PDB entry 3PO3 | X-ray diffraction, 3.30 A resolution | chains A and F of the 16 polymer chains in the assembly

# Chain A
Name: DNA-directed RNA polymerase II subunit RPB1
Source organism: Saccharomyces cerevisiae
Notes: EC 2.7.7.6
UniProt: P04050 (RPB1_YEAST); residue numbers follow UniProt; this construct covers 1-1733
Sequence (1733 residues; numbered 1 to 1733; the number before each row is that of its first residue):
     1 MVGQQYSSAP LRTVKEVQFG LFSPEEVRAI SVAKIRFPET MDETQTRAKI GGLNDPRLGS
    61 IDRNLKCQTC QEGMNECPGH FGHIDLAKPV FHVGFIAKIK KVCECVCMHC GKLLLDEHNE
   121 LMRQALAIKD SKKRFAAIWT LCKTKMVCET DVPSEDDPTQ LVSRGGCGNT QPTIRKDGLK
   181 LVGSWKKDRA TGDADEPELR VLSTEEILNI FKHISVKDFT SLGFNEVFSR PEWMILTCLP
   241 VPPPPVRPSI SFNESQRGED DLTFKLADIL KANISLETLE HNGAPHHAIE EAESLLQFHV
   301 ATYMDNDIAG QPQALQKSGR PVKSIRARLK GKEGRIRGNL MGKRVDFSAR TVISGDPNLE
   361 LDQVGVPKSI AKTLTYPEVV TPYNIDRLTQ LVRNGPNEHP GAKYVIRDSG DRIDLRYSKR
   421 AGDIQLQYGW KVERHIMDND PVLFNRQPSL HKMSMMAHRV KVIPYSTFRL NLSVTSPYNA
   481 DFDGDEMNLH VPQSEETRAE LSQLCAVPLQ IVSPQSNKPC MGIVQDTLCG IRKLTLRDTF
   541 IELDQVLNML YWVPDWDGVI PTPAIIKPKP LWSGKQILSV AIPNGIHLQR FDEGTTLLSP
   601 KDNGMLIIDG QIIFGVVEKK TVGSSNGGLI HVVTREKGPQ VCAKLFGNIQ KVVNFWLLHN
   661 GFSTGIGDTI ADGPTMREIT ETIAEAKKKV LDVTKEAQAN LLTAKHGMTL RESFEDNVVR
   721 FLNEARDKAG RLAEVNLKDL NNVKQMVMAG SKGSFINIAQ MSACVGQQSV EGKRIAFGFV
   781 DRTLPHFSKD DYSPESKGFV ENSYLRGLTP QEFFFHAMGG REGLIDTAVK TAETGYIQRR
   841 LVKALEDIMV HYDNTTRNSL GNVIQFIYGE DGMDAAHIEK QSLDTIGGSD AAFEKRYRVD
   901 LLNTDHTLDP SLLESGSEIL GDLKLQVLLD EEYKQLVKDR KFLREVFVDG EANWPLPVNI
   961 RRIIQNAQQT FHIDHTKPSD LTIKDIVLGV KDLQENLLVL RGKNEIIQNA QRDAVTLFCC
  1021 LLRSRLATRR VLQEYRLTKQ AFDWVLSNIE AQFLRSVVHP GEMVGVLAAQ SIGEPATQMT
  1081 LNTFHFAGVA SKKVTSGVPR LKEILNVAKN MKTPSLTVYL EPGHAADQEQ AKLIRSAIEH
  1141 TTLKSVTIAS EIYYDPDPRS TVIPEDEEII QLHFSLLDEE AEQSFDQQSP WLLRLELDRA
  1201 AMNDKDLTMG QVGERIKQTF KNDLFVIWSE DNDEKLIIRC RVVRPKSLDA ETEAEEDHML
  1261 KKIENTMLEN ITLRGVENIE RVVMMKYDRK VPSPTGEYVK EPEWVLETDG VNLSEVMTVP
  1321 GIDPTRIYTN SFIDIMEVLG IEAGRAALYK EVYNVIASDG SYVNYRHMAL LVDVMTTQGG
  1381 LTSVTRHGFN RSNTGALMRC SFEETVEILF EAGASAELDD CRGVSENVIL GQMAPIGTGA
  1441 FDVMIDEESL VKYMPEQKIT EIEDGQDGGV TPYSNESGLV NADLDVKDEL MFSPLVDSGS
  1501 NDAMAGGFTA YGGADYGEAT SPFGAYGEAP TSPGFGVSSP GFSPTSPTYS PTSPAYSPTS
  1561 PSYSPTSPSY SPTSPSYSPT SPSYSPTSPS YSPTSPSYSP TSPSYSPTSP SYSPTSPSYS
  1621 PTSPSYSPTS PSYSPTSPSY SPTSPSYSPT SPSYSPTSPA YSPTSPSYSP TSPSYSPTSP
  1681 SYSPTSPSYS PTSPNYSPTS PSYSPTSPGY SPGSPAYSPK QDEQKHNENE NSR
Disordered / not traced: 1, 187-194, 1177-1186, 1244-1253, 1456-1733
Bound ions: Zn2+ site 1: Cys67, Cys70, Cys77, His80; Zn2+ site 2: Cys107, Cys110, Cys148, Cys167; Mg2+: Asp481, Asp483, Asp485 (shared with 1 residue of chain P)
UniProt features mapped onto this chain:
  - region: Pro248 to Asp260 (Lid loop), Asn306 to Lys323 (Rudder loop), Pro810 to Glu822 (Bridging helix)
  - binding site (Zn(2+)): Cys67, Cys70, Cys77, His80, Cys107, Cys110, Cys148, Cys167
  - binding site (Mg(2+)): Asp481, Asp483, Asp485
  - modified residue: Thr1471 (Phosphothreonine)
  - cross-link (Glycyl lysine isopeptide (Lys-Gly)): Lys695 (interchain with G-Cter in ubiquitin), Lys1246 (interchain with G-Cter in ubiquitin), Lys1350 (interchain with G-Cter in ubiquitin)
  - natural variant: Ser1653 to Pro1659 (deletion: In strain: A364A)
  - mutagenesis: Lys1246 (K1246R: Impairs ubiquitination during transcription stress)

# Chain F
Name: DNA-directed RNA polymerases I, II, and III subunit RPABC2
Source organism: Saccharomyces cerevisiae
Notes: EC 2.7.7.6
UniProt: P20435 (RPAB2_YEAST); residues 1-155 here = UniProt positions 1-155
Sequence (155 residues; numbered 1 to 155; the number before each row is that of its first residue):
     1 MSDYEEAFND GNENFEDFDV EHFSDEETYE EKPQFKDGET TDANGKTIVT GGNGPEDFQQ
    61 HEQIRRKTLK EKAIPKDQRA TTPYMTKYER ARILGTRALQ ISMNAPVFVD LEGETDPLRI
   121 AMKELAEKKI PLVIRRYLPD GSFEDWSVEE LIVDL
Disordered / not traced: 1-71
UniProt features mapped onto this chain:
  - region: Leu111 to Leu132 (Leucine-zipper)
  - modified residue: Ser24 (Phosphoserine)

# Chain A / chain F interface
Residue-residue contacts - 77 pairs, chain A then chain F:
  Val379(A) with Ser102(F)
  Val380(A) with Asn104(F)
  Thr381(A) with Ser102(F); Asn104(F), hydrogen bond
  Pro382(A) with Asn104(F)
  Tyr383(A) with Ile101(F), hydrophobic; Val107(F); Thr115(F)
  Glu495(A) with Ala98(F); Leu99(F); Asp116(F); Pro117(F)
  Glu496(A) with Gly95(F)
  Ala499(A) with Ala91(F); Gly95(F)
  Ser502(A) with Leu118(F)
  Gln503(A) with Arg90(F); Ala91(F); Leu94(F)
  Leu504(A) with Lys87(F); Tyr88(F), hydrophobic; Ala91(F), hydrophobic
  His851(A) with Pro139(F)
  Tyr852(A) with Thr81(F); Thr86(F); Glu89(F), hydrogen bond; Arg136(F); Tyr137(F); Leu138(F), hydrophobic
  Asp853(A) with Pro139(F)
  Arg857(A) with Pro139(F)
  Asp874(A) with Lys87(F), salt bridge
  Arg1001(A) with Ala80(F); Thr82(F); Pro83(F)
  Leu1054(A) with Tyr84(F)
  Arg1055(A) with Asp154(F), salt bridge; Leu155(F)
  His1059(A) with Thr86(F); Lys87(F), hydrogen bond (side chain-backbone)
  Pro1060(A) with Thr86(F); Tyr88(F)
  Gly1061(A) with Tyr88(F)
  Glu1062(A) with Lys87(F), salt bridge; Tyr88(F), hydrogen bond
  Gly1437(A) with Tyr88(F)
  Thr1438(A) with Tyr88(F); Arg92(F), hydrogen bond (backbone-side chain)
  Phe1441(A) with Tyr88(F); Glu89(F); Arg92(F), hydrogen bond (backbone-side chain); Arg135(F)
  Asp1442(A) with Arg92(F), salt bridge; Val133(F); Ile134(F); Arg135(F), hydrogen bond (backbone-backbone); Tyr137(F), hydrogen bond
  Val1443(A) with Arg92(F); Leu132(F), hydrophobic; Val133(F)
  Met1444(A) with Pro131(F); Leu132(F); Val133(F), hydrogen bond (backbone-backbone); Arg135(F)
  Ile1445(A) with Pro131(F); Leu132(F), hydrophobic
  Asp1446(A) with Pro131(F), hydrogen bond (backbone-backbone); Val133(F)
  Ser1449(A) with Pro131(F)
  Leu1450(A) with Phe108(F), hydrophobic; Pro131(F), hydrophobic
  Tyr1453(A) with Phe108(F), hydrophobic; Lys128(F), hydrogen bond (side chain-backbone); Lys129(F); Ile130(F); Pro131(F); Glu149(F), hydrogen bond
Interface residues without a listed pair, chain A (39 interface residues in all): Gly429, Ser494, Met1433, Gly1439, Ala1440
Interface residues without a listed pair, chain F (43 interface residues in all): Thr96, Leu111, Ile120

# In short
The interface between chain A and chain F involves 39 residues on one side and 43 on the other; the contacts
include 12 hydrogen bonds and 4 salt bridges. Polar contacts include Asp874(A)-Lys87(F), Arg1055(A)-Asp154(F)
and Glu1062(A)-Lys87(F).
Here chain A is DNA-directed RNA polymerase II subunit RPB1 and chain F is DNA-directed RNA polymerases I, II,
and III subunit RPABC2, both from Saccharomyces cerevisiae. Entry 3PO3 (Arrested RNA Polymerase II
reactivation intermediate) was determined by X-ray diffraction, deposited together with 3PO2.
